3B3F - chains A and B; structure by X-ray diffraction, 2.20 A resolution.

# Chain A (and B)
Name: Histone-arginine methyltransferase CARM1
Organism: Rattus norvegicus
Notes: EC 2.1.1.125, 2.1.1.-; fragment: Catalytic Domain; chain B of this document is another copy of the same molecule, construct and numbering; everything in this record applies to it too
Reference sequence: Q4AE70 (CARM1_RAT); residues 140-480 here = UniProt positions 140-480
Chain sequence (341 residues; row label = number of the first residue in the row):
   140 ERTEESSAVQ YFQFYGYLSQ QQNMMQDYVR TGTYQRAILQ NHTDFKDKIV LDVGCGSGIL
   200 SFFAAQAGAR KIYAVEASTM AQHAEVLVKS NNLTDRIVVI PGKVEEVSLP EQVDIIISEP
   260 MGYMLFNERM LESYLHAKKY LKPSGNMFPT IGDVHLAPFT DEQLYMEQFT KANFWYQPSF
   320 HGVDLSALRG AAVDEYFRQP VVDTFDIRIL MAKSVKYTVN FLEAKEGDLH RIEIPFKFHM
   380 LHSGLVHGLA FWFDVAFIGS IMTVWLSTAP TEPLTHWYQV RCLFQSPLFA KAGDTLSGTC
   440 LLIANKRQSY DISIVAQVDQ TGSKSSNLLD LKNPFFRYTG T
Disordered / not traced: 140-141, 479-480
Small-molecule neighbours: S-adenosylhomocysteine (SAH): Y150, F151, Y154, Q160, M163, M164, R169, D191, G193, C194, G195, I198, L199, V214, E215, A216, S217, G241, K242, V243, E244, E258, M269, S272
Swiss-Prot annotation at these positions:
  - region: R347 to L380 (Required for nuclear translocation)
  - binding site (S-adenosyl-L-methionine): Q160, R169, G193, E215, E244, S272
  - modified residue: S217 (Phosphoserine)
  - cross-link: K228 (Glycyl lysine isopeptide (Lys-Gly) (interchain with G-Cter in ubiquitin))
What the authors report for this chain:
  - binding site for S-adenosylhomocysteine: Q160, R169, D191, G193, E215, V243, E244, E258, M269, S272
  - contacts within the chain: Y154-E267, D166-H415, R169-E258, E306-R476 (salt bridge)
  - catalytic residues: E267 (citing earlier work)
  - conformationally variable residues (order/disorder transition): E144 to Y154
  - self-association interface (contacts with another copy of this molecule): G155 to L178, G195 to A206, T218 to L232, D300 to Q338

# Chain A / chain B interface
Pairs across the interface - 76 pairs, chain A then chain B:
  S145(A) - S145(B)
  V148(A) - S145(B)
  Q149(A) - S145(B)  hydrogen bond
  Q149(A) - Q149(B)  hydrogen bond
  Y156(A) - E334(B)
  Y156(A) - D469(B)
  Y156(A) - N472(B)  hydrogen bond
  L157(A) - W314(B)
  L157(A) - L327(B)  hydrophobic
  L157(A) - A330(B)
  L157(A) - A331(B)
  L157(A) - E334(B)  hydrogen bond (backbone-side chain)
  S158(A) - E334(B)  hydrogen bond (backbone-side chain)
  S158(A) - Y335(B)
  Q161(A) - K310(B)  hydrogen bond (side chain-backbone)
  Q161(A) - F313(B)
  Q161(A) - W314(B)  hydrogen bond
  Q161(A) - Y335(B)  hydrogen bond
  M164(A) - F313(B)  hydrophobic
  M164(A) - W314(B)  hydrophobic
  M164(A) - F319(B)
  Q165(A) - F313(B)
  Y167(A) - H320(B)
  T170(A) - H320(B)
  G171(A) - H320(B)
  Q174(A) - H320(B)  hydrogen bond
  I198(A) - F319(B)  hydrophobic
  I198(A) - V322(B)  hydrophobic
  F201(A) - V322(B)  hydrophobic
  F202(A) - H320(B)
  Q205(A) - H320(B)  hydrogen bond (side chain-backbone)
  Q205(A) - G321(B)
  H222(A) - L327(B)
  V225(A) - A326(B)  hydrophobic
  L226(A) - D323(B)
  L226(A) - L324(B)  hydrophobic
  L226(A) - L327(B)  hydrophobic
  S229(A) - A326(B)
  N230(A) - V322(B)
  N230(A) - D323(B)  hydrogen bond (side chain-backbone)
  K310(A) - Q161(B)
  F313(A) - Q161(B)
  F313(A) - Q165(B)
  W314(A) - L157(B)
  W314(A) - Q161(B)
  W314(A) - M164(B)  hydrophobic
  F319(A) - M164(B)
  F319(A) - I198(B)  hydrophobic
  H320(A) - Y167(B)
  H320(A) - T170(B)
  H320(A) - G171(B)
  H320(A) - Q174(B)  hydrogen bond (backbone-side chain)
  H320(A) - F202(B)
  H320(A) - Q205(B)  hydrogen bond (backbone-side chain)
  G321(A) - Q205(B)
  V322(A) - I198(B)  hydrophobic
  V322(A) - F201(B)  hydrophobic
  V322(A) - N230(B)
  D323(A) - L226(B)
  D323(A) - N230(B)  hydrogen bond (backbone-side chain)
  L324(A) - M164(B)  hydrophobic
  L324(A) - L226(B)  hydrophobic
  A326(A) - V225(B)  hydrophobic
  A326(A) - S229(B)
  L327(A) - H222(B)
  L327(A) - V225(B)  hydrophobic
  L327(A) - L226(B)  hydrophobic
  A330(A) - L157(B)  hydrophobic
  A330(A) - H222(B)
  A331(A) - L157(B)
  E334(A) - Y156(B)
  E334(A) - L157(B)  hydrogen bond (side chain-backbone)
  E334(A) - S158(B)  hydrogen bond (side chain-backbone)
  Y335(A) - S158(B)
  Y335(A) - Q161(B)  hydrogen bond
  N472(A) - Y156(B)  hydrogen bond
Also at the interface, not in a pair above, chain A (41 interface residues in all): G155, Q160, S196
Also at the interface, not in a pair above, chain B (41 interface residues in all): T142, G155, Q160

# In short
Chain A and chain B each contribute 41 residues to their interface, with 18 hydrogen bonds. Polar pairs
include Q149(A)-S145(B), Q149(A)-Q149(B) and Y156(A)-N472(B). Bound to chain A: S-adenosylhomocysteine.
UniProt lists 6 S-adenosyl-L-methionine-binding residues on chain A. From the paper: the catalytic residue
E267(A); a binding site for S-adenosylhomocysteine at Q160(A), R169(A) and D191(A) among others.
Both chains are Histone-arginine methyltransferase CARM1 (Rattus norvegicus). Entry 3B3F (The 2.2 A crystal
structure of the catalytic domain of coactivator-associated arginine methyl transferase I(CARM1,142-478), in
...) was determined by X-ray diffraction together with 3B3G and 3B3J from the same study.
